Entry 9CZH (electron microscopy, 2.90 A resolution); this record covers chains A and E of the 8 polymer chains in the assembly.

[Chain A]
Name: Isoform 5 of Calcium-activated potassium channel subunit alpha-1
From: Homo sapiens
UniProt: Q12791 (KCMA1_HUMAN), isoform Q12791-5; residues 1-1056 here correspond to UniProt positions 66-1121 (UniProt number = residue number + 65)
Sequence (1056 residues; row label = number of the first residue in the row):
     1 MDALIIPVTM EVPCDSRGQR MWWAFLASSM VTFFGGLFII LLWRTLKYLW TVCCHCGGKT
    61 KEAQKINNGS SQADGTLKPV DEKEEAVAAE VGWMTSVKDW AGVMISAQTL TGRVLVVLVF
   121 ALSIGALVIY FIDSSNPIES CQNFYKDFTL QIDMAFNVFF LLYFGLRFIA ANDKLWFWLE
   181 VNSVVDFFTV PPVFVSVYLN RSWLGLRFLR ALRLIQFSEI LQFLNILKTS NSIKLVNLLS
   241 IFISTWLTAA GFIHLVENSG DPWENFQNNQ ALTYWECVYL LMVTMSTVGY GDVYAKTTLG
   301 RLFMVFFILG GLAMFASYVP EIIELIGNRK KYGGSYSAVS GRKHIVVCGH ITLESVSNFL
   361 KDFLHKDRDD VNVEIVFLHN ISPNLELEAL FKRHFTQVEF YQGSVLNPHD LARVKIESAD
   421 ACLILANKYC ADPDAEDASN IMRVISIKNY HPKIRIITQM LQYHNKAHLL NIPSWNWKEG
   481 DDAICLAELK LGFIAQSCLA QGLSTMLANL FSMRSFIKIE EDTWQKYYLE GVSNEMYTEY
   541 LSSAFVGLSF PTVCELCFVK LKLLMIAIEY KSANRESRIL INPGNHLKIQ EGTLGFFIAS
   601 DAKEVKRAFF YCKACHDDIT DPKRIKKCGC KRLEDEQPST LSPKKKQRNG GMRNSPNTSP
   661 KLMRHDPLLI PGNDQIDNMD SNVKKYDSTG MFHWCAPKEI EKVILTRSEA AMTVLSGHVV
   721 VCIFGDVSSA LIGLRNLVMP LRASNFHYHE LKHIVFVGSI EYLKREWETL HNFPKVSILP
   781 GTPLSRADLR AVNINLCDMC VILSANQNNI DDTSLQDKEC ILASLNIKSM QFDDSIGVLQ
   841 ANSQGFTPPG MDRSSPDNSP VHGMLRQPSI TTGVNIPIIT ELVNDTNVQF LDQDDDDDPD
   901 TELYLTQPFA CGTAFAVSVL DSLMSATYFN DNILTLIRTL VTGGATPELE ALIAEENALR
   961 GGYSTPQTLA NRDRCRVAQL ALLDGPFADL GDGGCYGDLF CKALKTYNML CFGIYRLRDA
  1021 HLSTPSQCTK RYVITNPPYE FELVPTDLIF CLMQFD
Not modelled in the structure: 1-18, 55-92, 570-576, 616-680, 834-870
Swiss-Prot annotation at these positions:
  - region: L491 to F511 (Segment S7), L548 to I568 (Segment S8), C612 to H616 (Heme-binding motif)
  - motif: T287 to Y290 (Selectivity for potassium)
  - binding site (Mg(2+)): E374, Q397, E399
  - lipidation (S-palmitoyl cysteine): C53, C54, C56
Bound ions: K+ site 1: T287, V288 (shared with 2 residues of chain B; 2 residues of chain C; 2 residues of chain D); K+ site 2: T287 (shared with 1 residue of chain B; 1 residue of chain C; 1 residue of chain D); K+ site 3: V288, G289 (shared with 2 residues of chain B; 2 residues of chain C; 2 residues of chain D); K+ site 4: Y290 (shared with 1 residue of chain B; 1 residue of chain C; 1 residue of chain D); Ca2+ site 1: N449 (shared with 4 residues of chain B); Ca2+ site 2: N509, S512, V532, N534, E535; Ca2+ site 3: Q889, D892, D895, D897 (shared with 1 residue of chain D)

[Chain E]
Name: Large-conductance Ca2+-activated K+ channel beta2 subunit, Calcium-activated potassium channel subunit beta-4
From: Homo sapiens
Notes: fragment: N-terminal 45 residues of kcnmb2 ligated to kcnmb4 (devoid of N terminal first 15 residues)
UniProt: chimeric construct of B5BNX0, Q86W47: residues 2-44 from B5BNX0 (B5BNX0_HUMAN) positions 2-44 (same numbers); residues 45-240 from Q86W47 positions 15-210 (UniProt number = residue number - 30)
Sequence (239 residues; each row starts with the number of its first residue):
     2 FIWTSGRTSS SYRHDEKRNI YQKIRDHDLL DKRKTVTALK AGEDKSIRLG LFLIISGVVS
    62 LFIFGFCWLS PALQDLQATE ANCTVLSVQQ IGEVFECTFT CGADCRGTSQ YPCVQVYVNN
   122 SESNSRALLH SDEHQLLTNP KCSYIPPCKR ENQKNLESVM NWQQYWKDEI GSQPFTCYFN
   182 QHQRPDDVLL HRTHDEIVLL HCFLWPLVTF VVGVLIVVLT ICAKSLAVKA EAMKKRKFS
Not modelled in the structure: 2-38, 236-240
Swiss-Prot annotation at these positions:
  - glycosylation (N-linked (GlcNAc...) asparagine): N83, N120
Disulfides: C84-C178, C98-C149, C102-C106, C114-C143

[Chain A / chain E interface]
Contacting residue pairs - 24 pairs, chain A then chain E:
  F34(A) - V213(E)  hydrophobic
  L37(A) - I217(E)  hydrophobic
  F38(A) - L216(E)  hydrophobic
  F38(A) - I217(E)  hydrophobic
  L41(A) - E44(E)
  L41(A) - I217(E)  hydrophobic
  L41(A) - T221(E)
  L42(A) - L220(E)  hydrophobic
  T45(A) - A224(E)
  Y48(A) - A228(E)  hydrophobic
  Y48(A) - A231(E)
  T51(A) - A231(E)  hydrogen bond (side chain-backbone)
  V52(A) - A231(E)  hydrophobic
  D173(A) - L40(E)
  L175(A) - G43(E)
  W176(A) - G43(E)
  L179(A) - K46(E)  hydrogen bond (backbone-side chain)
  L179(A) - S47(E)
  P262(A) - W69(E)
  W263(A) - F65(E)  hydrophobic
  W263(A) - C68(E)  hydrophobic
  W263(A) - W69(E)  hydrophobic
  N265(A) - T194(E)  hydrogen bond (side chain-backbone)
  N265(A) - H195(E)
Other interface residues (no listed pair), chain A (21 interface residues in all): W22, F33, L49, F266, L302
Other interface residues (no listed pair), chain E (27 interface residues in all): L50, L54, I64, P72, V199, H202, C223, L227, E232

[Overview]
21 residues of chain A and 27 residues of chain E are in contact; the contacts include 3 hydrogen bonds. Among
the polar pairs are T51(A)-A231(E), L179(A)-K46(E) and N265(A)-T194(E). T287(A) and V288(A) form the K+ site
1. UniProt lists 3 Mg2+-binding residues on chain A.
Chain A is Isoform 5 of Calcium-activated potassium channel subunit alpha-1 and chain E is Large-conductance
Ca2+-activated K+ channel beta2 subunit, Calcium-activated potassium channel subunit beta-4, both from Homo
sapiens; the structure, Ca2+ bound intermediate state of hSlo1 + beta2N-beta4 channel in detergent, was
determined by electron microscopy, deposited together with 9CZJ, 9CZK, 9CZM, 9CZO, 9CZQ, 9D18 and 9D19.
